Entry 2VA9 (X-ray diffraction, 2.40 A resolution); this record covers chains A and B.

== Chain A (and B) ==
Name: Acetylcholinesterase
From: Torpedo californica
Notes: EC 3.1.1.7; chain B of this document is another copy of the same molecule, construct and numbering; everything in this record applies to it too
UniProt: P04058 (ACES_TORCA); residues 1-537 here correspond to UniProt positions 22-558 (UniProt number = residue number + 21)
Sequence (537 residues; each row starts with the number of its first residue):
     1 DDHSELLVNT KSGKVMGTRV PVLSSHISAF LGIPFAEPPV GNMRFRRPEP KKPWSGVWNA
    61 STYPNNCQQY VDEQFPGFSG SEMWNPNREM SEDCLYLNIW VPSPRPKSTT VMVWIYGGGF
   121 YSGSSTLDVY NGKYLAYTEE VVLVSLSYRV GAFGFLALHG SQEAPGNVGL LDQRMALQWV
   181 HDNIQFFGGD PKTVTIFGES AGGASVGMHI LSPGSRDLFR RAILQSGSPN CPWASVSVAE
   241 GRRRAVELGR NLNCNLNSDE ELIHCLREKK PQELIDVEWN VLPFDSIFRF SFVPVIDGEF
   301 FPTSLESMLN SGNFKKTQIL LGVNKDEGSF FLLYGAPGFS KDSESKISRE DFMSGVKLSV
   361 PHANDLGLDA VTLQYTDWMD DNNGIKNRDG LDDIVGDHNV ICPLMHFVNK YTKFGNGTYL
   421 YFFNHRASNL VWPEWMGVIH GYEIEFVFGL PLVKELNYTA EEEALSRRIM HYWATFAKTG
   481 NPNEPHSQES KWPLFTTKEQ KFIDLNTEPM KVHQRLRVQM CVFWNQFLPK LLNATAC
Not modelled in the structure: 1-3, 486-489, 536-537 (chain B: 1-3, 536-537)
Disulfide bonds: C67-C94, C254-C265, C402-C521
Glycans and other covalent adducts: N-acetylglucosamine (NAG) linked to N59, N416
UniProt features mapped onto this chain:
  - active site: S200 (Acyl-ester intermediate), E327 (Charge relay system), H440 (Charge relay system)
  - glycosylation (N-linked (GlcNAc...) asparagine): N59, N416, N457, N533

== Interface between chain A and chain B ==
Contacting residue pairs (34; chain A residue first):
  L366(A) with F527(B), hydrophobic; K530(B); L531(B), hydrophobic
  D369(A) with K530(B), salt bridge
  A370(A) with F527(B), hydrophobic
  L373(A) with Q519(B); V522(B), hydrophobic; F523(B), hydrophobic; F527(B), hydrophobic
  T376(A) with Q519(B), hydrogen bond (backbone-side chain)
  D377(A) with Q519(B)
  W378(A) with R515(B), hydrogen bond (backbone-side chain); V518(B); Q519(B), hydrogen bond (backbone-side chain); V522(B)
  M379(A) with V518(B), hydrophobic
  D381(A) with R515(B), salt bridge
  R515(A) with W378(B), hydrogen bond (side chain-backbone); D381(B), salt bridge
  V518(A) with W378(B); M379(B), hydrophobic
  Q519(A) with L373(B); T376(B), hydrogen bond (side chain-backbone); D377(B); W378(B), hydrogen bond (side chain-backbone)
  V522(A) with L373(B), hydrophobic; W378(B)
  F527(A) with L366(B); A370(B); L373(B), hydrophobic
  K530(A) with D369(B), salt bridge
  L531(A) with L366(B), hydrophobic; L531(B), hydrophobic
  A534(A) with L366(B), hydrophobic
Other interface residues (no listed pair), chain A (20 interface residues in all): Q374, F523, T535
Other interface residues (no listed pair), chain B (21 interface residues in all): D365, Q374, Q514, A534

== Summary ==
Chain A and chain B form an interface of 20 and 21 residues respectively; the contacts include 6 hydrogen
bonds and 4 salt bridges. Polar contacts include D369(A)-K530(B), D381(A)-R515(B) and T376(A)-Q519(B).
Covalently linked N-acetylglucosamine: at N59(A) and N416(A).
Chain A and chain B are both Acetylcholinesterase (Torpedo californica); the structure, Structure of native
TcAChE after a 9 seconds annealing to room temperature during the first 5 ..., was determined by X-ray
diffraction (same publication as 2V96, 2V97 and 2V98).
